Entry 2GHV (X-ray diffraction, 2.20 A resolution); this record covers chains E and C.

Chain E (and C):
Molecule: Spike glycoprotein
Source organism: SARS coronavirus
Notes: fragment: RBD of spike protein S1 (318-510); chain C of this document is another copy of the same molecule, construct and numbering; everything in this record applies to it too
Reference sequence: P59594 (SPIKE_CVHSA); aligned to UniProt positions 317-510 over residues 317-510 (the alignment contains insertions or deletions, so no single offset holds)
Amino-acid sequence (203 residues; each row starts with the number of its first residue):
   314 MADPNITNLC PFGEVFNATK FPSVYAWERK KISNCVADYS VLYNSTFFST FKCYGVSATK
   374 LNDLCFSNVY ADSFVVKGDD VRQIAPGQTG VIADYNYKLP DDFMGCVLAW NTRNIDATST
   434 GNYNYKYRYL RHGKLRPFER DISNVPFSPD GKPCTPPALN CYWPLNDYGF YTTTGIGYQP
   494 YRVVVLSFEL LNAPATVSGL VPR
Disordered / not traced: 314-319, 503-516
Sequence notes: cloning artifact (314-316, 511-516)
Curated features (UniProtKB/Swiss-Prot):
  - glycosylation (N-linked (GlcNAc...) asparagine): Asn318, Asn330, Asn357
Disulfide bonds: Cys323-Cys348, Cys366-Cys419, Cys467-Cys474
From the paper describing this entry:
  - self-association interface (contacts with another copy of this molecule); pairs are residue here / residue on that copy: Cys378-Cys378
  - conformationally variable residues (helix shift): Ala350 to Phe360, Ser370 to Asn381
  - mutagenesis - D480A, D480G: unchanged binding to ACE2 (citing earlier work)
  - post-translational modification sites: Asn318, Asn330, Asn357 (proposed by the authors, not directly observed)

Interface between chain E and chain C:
Residue-residue contacts (45):
  Phe329(E) - Leu374(C)  hydrophobic
  Tyr352(E) - Ala371(C)
  Tyr352(E) - Thr372(C)
  Tyr352(E) - Leu374(C)  hydrophobic
  Tyr352(E) - Asn375(C)
  Leu355(E) - Ala371(C)
  Leu355(E) - Thr372(C)
  Tyr356(E) - Thr372(C)
  Thr359(E) - Ser370(C)
  Thr359(E) - Ala371(C)  hydrogen bond (backbone-backbone)
  Phe360(E) - Val369(C)
  Phe360(E) - Ser370(C)
  Phe361(E) - Val369(C)  hydrogen bond (backbone-backbone)
  Phe361(E) - Ser370(C)
  Phe361(E) - Ala371(C)
  Phe361(E) - Leu374(C)  hydrophobic
  Phe364(E) - Phe364(C)
  Phe364(E) - Lys365(C)
  Phe364(E) - Cys366(C)  hydrogen bond (backbone-backbone)
  Phe364(E) - Val369(C)  hydrophobic
  Phe364(E) - Leu374(C)  hydrophobic
  Phe364(E) - Leu377(C)  hydrophobic
  Lys365(E) - Phe364(C)
  Cys366(E) - Phe364(C)  hydrogen bond (backbone-backbone)
  Val369(E) - Phe360(C)
  Val369(E) - Phe361(C)  hydrogen bond (backbone-backbone)
  Val369(E) - Phe364(C)  hydrophobic
  Ser370(E) - Thr359(C)
  Ser370(E) - Phe360(C)
  Ser370(E) - Phe361(C)
  Ala371(E) - Tyr352(C)
  Ala371(E) - Leu355(C)
  Ala371(E) - Tyr356(C)
  Ala371(E) - Thr359(C)  hydrogen bond (backbone-backbone)
  Ala371(E) - Phe361(C)
  Thr372(E) - Tyr352(C)
  Thr372(E) - Leu355(C)
  Thr372(E) - Tyr356(C)
  Thr372(E) - Asn357(C)
  Leu374(E) - Tyr352(C)  hydrophobic
  Leu374(E) - Phe364(C)  hydrophobic
  Asn375(E) - Tyr352(C)
  Leu377(E) - Phe364(C)  hydrophobic
  Leu377(E) - Leu377(C)  hydrophobic
  Cys378(E) - Cys378(C)  hydrogen bond
Other interface residues (no listed pair), chain E (21 interface residues in all): Asn357, Gly368, Phe379
Other interface residues (no listed pair), chain C (22 interface residues in all): Phe329, Ser353, Phe379, Leu421

Overview:
21 residues of chain E face 22 of chain C across their interface, with 7 hydrogen bonds. Among the polar pairs
are Cys378(E)-Cys378(C), Thr359(E)-Ala371(C) and Phe361(E)-Val369(C). From the paper: D480A and D480G of chain
E leave binding to ACE2 unchanged; modification sites Asn318(E), Asn330(E) and Asn357(E).
Both chains are Spike glycoprotein (SARS coronavirus). Entry 2GHV (Crystal structure of SARS spike protein
receptor binding domain) was determined by X-ray diffraction.
